Entry 2XQW (X-ray diffraction, 2.31 A resolution); this record covers chains B and C of the 3 polymer chains in the assembly.

[Chain B]
Molecule: Complement C3
From: Homo sapiens
Notes: fragment: thioester domain, residues 996-1287
Reference sequence: P01024 (CO3_HUMAN); residues 3-294 here correspond to UniProt positions 996-1287 (UniProt number = residue number + 993)
Amino-acid sequence (294 residues; each row starts with the number of its first residue):
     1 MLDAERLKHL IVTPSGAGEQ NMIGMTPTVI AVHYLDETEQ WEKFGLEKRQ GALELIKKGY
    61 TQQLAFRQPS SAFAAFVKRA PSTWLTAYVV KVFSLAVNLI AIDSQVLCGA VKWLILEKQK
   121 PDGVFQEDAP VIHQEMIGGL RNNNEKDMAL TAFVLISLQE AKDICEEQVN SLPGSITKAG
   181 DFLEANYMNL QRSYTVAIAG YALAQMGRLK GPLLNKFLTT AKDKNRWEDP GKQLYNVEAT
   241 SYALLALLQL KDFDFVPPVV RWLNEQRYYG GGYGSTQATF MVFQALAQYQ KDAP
Sequence notes: expression tag (1-2); engineered mutation Ala17 (Cys1010 in P01024)
Cystine bridges: Cys108-Cys165
Reported in the primary citation:
  - mutagenesis - E37A: unchanged binding to Complement factor H (chain C)
  - disease-associated variants - R49L, I164T (citing earlier work)
  - disease-associated variants - A101V, D122N, Q168K: decreased binding to FH (citing earlier work)

[Chain C]
Molecule: Complement factor H
From: Homo sapiens
Notes: fragment: domains 19-20, residues 1103-1231
Reference sequence: P08603 (CFAH_HUMAN); residue numbers follow UniProt; this construct covers 1103-1231
Amino-acid sequence (133 residues; numbered 1099 to 1231; the number before each row is that of its first residue):
  1099 AGIQKDSTGK CGPPPPIDNG GITSFPLSVY APASSVEYQC ANLYQLEGNK RITCRNGQWS
  1159 EPPKCLHPCV ISREIMENYN IALRWTAKQK LYSRTGESVE FVCKRGYRLS SRSHTLRTTC
  1219 WDGKLEYPTC AKR
Not modelled in the structure: 1099-1108
Sequence notes: expression tag (1099-1102); engineered mutation Gly1119 (Asp in P08603), Ala1139 (Gln in P08603)
Cystine bridges: Cys1109-Cys1152, Cys1138-Cys1163, Cys1167-Cys1218, Cys1201-Cys1228
Swiss-Prot annotation at these positions:
  - natural variant: Gly1119 (D1119G: In CFHD; this construct carries the variant), Val1134 (V1134G: In AHUS1), Tyr1142 (Y1142D: In AHUS1), Gln1143 (Q1143E: Confirmed at protein level), Trp1157 (W1157R: In AHUS1), Cys1163 (C1163W: In AHUS1), Ile1169 (I1169L: In AHUS1), Trp1183 (W1183C: In AHUS1; W1183L: In AHUS1; W1183R: In AHUS1), Thr1184 (T1184R: In CFHD), Leu1189 (L1189R: In AHUS1), Ser1191 (S1191L: In AHUS1), Gly1194 (G1194D: In AHUS1), 7 further natural variant entries in UniProt
  - mutagenesis: Arg1182 (R1182A: About 50% loss of C3b binding), Lys1186 (K1186A: About 20% loss of C3b binding), Lys1188 (K1188A: About 50% loss of C3b binding)
Reported in the primary citation:
  - conformationally variable residues (side-chain flip): Lys1188
  - disease-associated variants - Y1142D, W1183R, R1203W, G1204E: decreased binding to Complement C3 (chain B) (proposed by the authors, not directly observed)
  - disease-associated variants - D1119G, R1182S, W1183L, T1184R: decreased binding to Complement C3 (chain B) (citing earlier work)
  - mutagenesis - Q1139A, R1182A, K1188A, R1203A: decreased binding to Complement C3 (chain B) (citing earlier work)
  - mutagenesis - Q1137A/Q1139A/Y1142A, T1184G/K1202A/R1203A/Y1205A: decreased binding to C3d
  - disease-associated variants - D1119G, Y1142D, R1182S, W1183L, W1183R, T1184R, R1203W, G1204E: decreased binding to C3d/C3b (proposed by the authors, not directly observed)
  - mutagenesis - D1119G, Q1139A, R1182A, W1183L, T1184R, K1188A, R1203A: decreased binding to C3d/C3b (citing earlier work)

[Chain B / chain C interface]
Residue-residue contacts (14; chain B residue first):
  His33(B) - Arg1203(C)
  Asp36(B) - Arg1171(C)  salt bridge
  Arg49(B) - Arg1171(C)
  Gln50(B) - Gln1187(C)
  Leu53(B) - Gln1187(C)
  Val97(B) - Thr1184(C)
  Asn98(B) - Lys1202(C)
  Asn98(B) - Arg1203(C)  hydrogen bond (side chain-backbone)
  Ile100(B) - Thr1184(C)
  Glu160(B) - Arg1203(C)  salt bridge
  Asp163(B) - Arg1231(C)  salt bridge
  Lys291(B) - Tyr1205(C)  hydrogen bond
  Lys291(B) - Lys1230(C)  hydrogen bond (backbone-side chain)
  Asp292(B) - Lys1230(C)  salt bridge
Interface residues without a listed pair, chain B (17 interface residues in all): Glu37, Ala101, Lys251, Gln284, Gln288
Interface residues without a listed pair, chain C (11 interface residues in all): Asn1178, Ala1180, Val1200
From the paper, about this interface:
  - residue pairs: Glu160(B)-Arg1203(C) (salt bridge)
  - interface residues, chain B: Arg49(B), Ala101(B)
  - hot spots on chain B (mutagenesis) - D36A, E117A, D122A, D163A, K291A: decreased binding to Complement factor H (chain C)
  - interface residues, chain C: Arg1171(C), Thr1184(C)

[Summary]
The interface between chain B and chain C involves 17 residues on one side and 11 on the other, with 3
hydrogen bonds and 4 salt bridges. Polar pairs include Asp36(B)-Arg1171(C), Glu160(B)-Arg1203(C) and
Asp163(B)-Arg1231(C). The authors report a salt bridge between Glu160(B) and Arg1203(C). From the paper:
Y1142D, W1183R and R1203W of chain C, among others, reduce binding to Complement C3 (chain B); interface
residues Arg49(B), Ala101(B) and Arg1171(C) among others; 23 substitutions were tested in all.
Chain B is Complement C3 and chain C is Complement factor H, both from Homo sapiens; the structure, Structure
of Factor H domains 19-20 in complex with complement C3d, was determined by X-ray diffraction.
